Entry 4QVY (X-ray diffraction, 2.51 A resolution); this record covers chains L and V of the 28 polymer chains in the assembly.

Chain L:
Molecule: Proteasome subunit beta type-6
Source organism: Saccharomyces cerevisiae
Notes: EC 3.4.25.1
UniProt: P23724 (PSB6_YEAST); residues 1-222 here correspond to UniProt positions 20-241 (UniProt number = residue number + 19)
Amino-acid sequence (222 residues; each row starts with the number of its first residue):
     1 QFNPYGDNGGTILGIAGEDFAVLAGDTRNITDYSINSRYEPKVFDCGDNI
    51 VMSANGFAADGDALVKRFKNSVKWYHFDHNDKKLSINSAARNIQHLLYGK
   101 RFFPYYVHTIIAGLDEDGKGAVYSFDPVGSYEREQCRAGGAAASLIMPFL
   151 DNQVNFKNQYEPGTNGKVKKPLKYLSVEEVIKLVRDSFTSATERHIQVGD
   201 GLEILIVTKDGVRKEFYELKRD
Bound ions: Mg2+: Asp222 (shared with Ile163(V), Asp166(V), Ser169(V) of chain V)

Chain V:
Molecule: Proteasome subunit beta type-2
Source organism: Saccharomyces cerevisiae
Notes: EC 3.4.25.1
UniProt: P25043 (PSB2_YEAST); residues 1-232 here correspond to UniProt positions 30-261 (UniProt number = residue number + 29)
Amino-acid sequence (232 residues; each row starts with the number of its first residue):
     1 TTIVGVKFNNGVVIAADTRSTQGPIVADKNCAKLHRISPKIWCAGAGTAA
    51 DTEAVTQLIGSNIELHSLYTSREPRVVSALQMLKQHLFKYQGHIGAYLIV
   101 AGVDPTGSHLFSIHAHGSTDVGYYLSLGSGSLAAMAVLESHWKQDLTKEE
   151 AIKLASDAIQAGIWNDLGSGSNVDVCVMEIGKDAEYLRNYLTPNVREEKQ
   201 KSYKFPRGTTAVLKESIVNICDIQEEQVDITA
Disordered / not traced: 227-232
Covalent attachments: bortezomib (BO2) linked to Thr1
Bound ions: Mg2+: Ile163, Asp166, Ser169 (shared with Asp222(L) of chain L)
Residues lining bound ligands: bortezomib (BO2; N-[(1R)-1-(dihydroxyboryl)-3-methylbutyl]-N-(pyrazin-2-ylcarbonyl)-L-phenylalaninamide): Arg19, Ser20, Thr21, Gln22, Ala27, Cys31, Lys33, Gly45, Ala46, Gly47, Thr48, Ala49, Thr52, Ser129, Gly168

How chain L and chain V interact:
Contacting residue pairs (61; chain L residue first):
  Arg28(L) - Leu167(V)
  Ile30(L) - Leu167(V)  hydrophobic
  Asp32(L) - Leu167(V)
  Tyr33(L) - Asn165(V)
  Tyr33(L) - Asp166(V)
  Tyr33(L) - Leu167(V)  hydrogen bond (backbone-backbone)
  Tyr33(L) - Gly168(V)
  Ile35(L) - Trp164(V)
  Ile35(L) - Leu167(V)  hydrophobic
  Arg38(L) - Trp164(V)  hydrogen bond (side chain-backbone)
  Arg38(L) - Asn165(V)
  Phe149(L) - Tyr203(V)
  Asn152(L) - Phe205(V)
  Gln153(L) - Tyr203(V)
  Gln153(L) - Phe205(V)
  Asn158(L) - Thr209(V)
  Gln159(L) - Phe205(V)
  Gln159(L) - Thr209(V)
  Tyr160(L) - Thr209(V)  hydrogen bond (backbone-backbone)
  Tyr160(L) - Ala211(V)  hydrophobic
  Pro162(L) - Pro206(V)  hydrophobic
  Pro162(L) - Arg207(V)
  Pro162(L) - Gly208(V)
  Asn165(L) - Thr210(V)
  Asn165(L) - Val212(V)
  Gly166(L) - Ala211(V)
  Glu179(L) - Lys201(V)
  Lys182(L) - Gln200(V)
  Leu183(L) - Tyr203(V)
  Arg185(L) - Glu197(V)  salt bridge
  Arg185(L) - Gln200(V)  hydrogen bond
  Asp186(L) - Lys199(V)
  Asp186(L) - Gln200(V)  hydrogen bond (side chain-backbone)
  Asp186(L) - Lys201(V)  hydrogen bond (side chain-backbone)
  Asp186(L) - Tyr203(V)  hydrogen bond
  Thr189(L) - Arg196(V)
  Ser190(L) - Arg196(V)
  Glu193(L) - Val26(V)
  Glu193(L) - Lys29(V)  salt bridge
  Glu193(L) - Arg196(V)
  Arg194(L) - Ile25(V)
  Arg194(L) - Val26(V)  hydrogen bond (backbone-backbone)
  Arg194(L) - Ala27(V)  hydrogen bond (side chain-backbone)
  Arg194(L) - Lys29(V)
  His195(L) - Pro24(V)
  His195(L) - Ile25(V)
  Ile196(L) - Arg19(V)
  Ile196(L) - Thr21(V)
  Ile196(L) - Pro24(V)  hydrogen bond (backbone-backbone)
  Ile196(L) - Val26(V)  hydrophobic
  Ile196(L) - Leu167(V)
  Glu218(L) - Glu197(V)
  Lys220(L) - Asn194(V)  hydrogen bond (side chain-backbone)
  Arg221(L) - Trp164(V)
  Asp222(L) - Arg19(V)  salt bridge
  Asp222(L) - Ile163(V)
  Asp222(L) - Trp164(V)
  Asp222(L) - Ser169(V)
  Asp222(L) - Gly170(V)
  Asp222(L) - Ser171(V)  hydrogen bond (side chain-backbone)
  Asp222(L) - Asn194(V)
Other interface residues (no listed pair), chain L (33 interface residues in all): Ser34, Leu145, Glu161
Other interface residues (no listed pair), chain V (34 interface residues in all): Gly23, Asp28, Val195

Summary:
33 residues of chain L face 34 of chain V across their interface, with 12 hydrogen bonds and 3 salt bridges.
Polar contacts include Arg185(L)-Glu197(V), Glu193(L)-Lys29(V) and Asp222(L)-Arg19(V). Covalently linked
bortezomib: at Thr1(V). The Mg2+ site is built by Asp222(L), Ile163(V), Asp166(V) and Ser169(V).
Chain L is Proteasome subunit beta type-6 and chain V is Proteasome subunit beta type-2, both from
Saccharomyces cerevisiae; the structure, yCP beta5-A49T-mutant in complex with bortezomib, was determined by
X-ray diffraction, deposited together with 4QUX, 4QUY, 4QV0, 4QV1, 4QV3, 4QV4 and 42 further entries.
